3J3S - chains B and F of the 12 polymer chains in the assembly; structure by electron microscopy, 11.00 A resolution (very low resolution: no residue pairs are listed; an interface is given only as per-side residue counts).

== Chain B (and F) ==
Name: Negative regulator of genetic competence ClpC/MecB
Organism: Bacillus subtilis
Notes: chain F of this document is another copy of the same molecule, construct and numbering; everything in this record applies to it too
UniProt: P37571 (CLPC_BACSU); residues 1-810 here = UniProt positions 1-810
Sequence (810 residues; each row starts with the number of its first residue):
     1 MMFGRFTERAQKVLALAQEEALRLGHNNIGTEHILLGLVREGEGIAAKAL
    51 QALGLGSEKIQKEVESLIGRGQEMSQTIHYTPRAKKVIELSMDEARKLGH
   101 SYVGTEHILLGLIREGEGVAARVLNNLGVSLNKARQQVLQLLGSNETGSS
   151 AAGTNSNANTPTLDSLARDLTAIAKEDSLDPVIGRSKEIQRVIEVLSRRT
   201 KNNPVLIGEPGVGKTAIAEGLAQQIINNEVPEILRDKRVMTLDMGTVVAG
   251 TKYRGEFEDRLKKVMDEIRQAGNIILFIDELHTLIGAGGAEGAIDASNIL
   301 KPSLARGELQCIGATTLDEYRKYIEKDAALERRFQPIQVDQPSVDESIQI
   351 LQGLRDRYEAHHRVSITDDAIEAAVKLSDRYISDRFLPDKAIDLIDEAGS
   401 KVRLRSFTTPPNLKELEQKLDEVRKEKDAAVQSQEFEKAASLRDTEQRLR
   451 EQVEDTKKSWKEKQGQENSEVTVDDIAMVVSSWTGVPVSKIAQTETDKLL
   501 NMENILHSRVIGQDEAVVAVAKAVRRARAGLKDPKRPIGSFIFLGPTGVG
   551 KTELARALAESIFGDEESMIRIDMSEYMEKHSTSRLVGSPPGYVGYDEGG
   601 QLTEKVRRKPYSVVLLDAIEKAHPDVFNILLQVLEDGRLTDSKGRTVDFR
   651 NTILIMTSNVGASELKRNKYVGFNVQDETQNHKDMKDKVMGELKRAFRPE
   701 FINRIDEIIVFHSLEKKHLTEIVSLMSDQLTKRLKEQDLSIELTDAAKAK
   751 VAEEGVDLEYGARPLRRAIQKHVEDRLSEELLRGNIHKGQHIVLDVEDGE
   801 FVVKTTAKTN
Unresolved in the structure: 1-2, 485-491, 808-810
Construct notes: engineered mutation Ala618 (Glu in P37571)
UniProt features mapped onto this chain:
  - binding site (ATP): Gly208 to Thr215, Gly545 to Thr552

== Chain B / chain F interface ==
At this resolution (11 A) residue pairs are not listed: 7 residues of chain B and 5 of chain F lie at the interface.

== Overview ==
Chain B and chain F form an interface of 7 and 5 residues respectively. Curated annotation (UniProt) lists 16
ATP-binding residues on chain B.
Both chains are Negative regulator of genetic competence ClpC/MecB (Bacillus subtilis). Entry 3J3S (Structural
dynamics of the MecA-ClpC complex revealed by cryo-EM) was determined by electron microscopy together with
3J3R, 3J3T and 3J3U from the same study.
